Entry 9GUX (electron microscopy, 3.30 A resolution); this record covers chains A and D of the 31 polymer chains in the assembly.

[Chain A]
Molecule: 16S ribosomal RNA
Organism: Escherichia coli K-12
Sequence (1542 nucleotides; numbered 1 to 1542; the number before each row is that of its first residue):
     1 AAAUUGAAGA GUUUGAUCAU GGCUCAGAUU GAACGCUGGC GGCAGGCCUA ACACAUGCAA
    61 GUCGAACGGU AACAGGAAGA AGCUUGCUUC UUUGCUGACG AGUGGCGGAC GGGUGAGUAA
   121 UGUCUGGGAA ACUGCCUGAU GGAGGGGGAU AACUACUGGA AACGGUAGCU AAUACCGCAU
   181 AACGUCGCAA GACCAAAGAG GGGUACCUUC GGGCCUCUUG CCAUCGGAUG UGCCCAGAUG
   241 GGAUUAGCUA GUAGGUGGGG UAACGGCUCA CCUAGGCGAC GAUCCCUAGC UGGUCUGAGA
   301 GGAUGACCAG CCACACUGGA ACUGAGACAC GGUCCAGACU CCUACGGGAG GCAGCAGUGG
   361 GGAAUAUUGC ACAAUGGGCG CAAGCCUGAU GCAGCCAUGC CGCGUGUAUG AAGAAGGCCU
   421 UCGGGUUGUA AAGUACUUUC AGCGGGGAGG AAGGGAGUAA AGUUAAUACC UUUGCUCAUU
   481 GACGUUACCC GCAGAAGAAG CACCGGCUAA CUCCGUGCCA GCAGCCXCGG UAAUACGGAG
   541 GGUGCAAGCG UUAAUCGGAA UUACUGGGCG UAAAGCGCAC GCAGGCGGUU UGUUAAGUCA
   601 GAUGUGAAAU CCCCGGGCUC AACCUGGGAA CUGCAUCUGA UACUGGCAAG CUUGAGUCUC
   661 GUAGAGGGGG GUAGAAUUCC AGGUGUAGCG GUGAAAUGCG UAGAGAUCUG GAGGAAUACC
   721 GGUGGCGAAG GCGGCCCCCU GGACGAAGAC UGACGCUCAG GUGCGAAAGC GUGGGGAGCA
   781 AACAGGAUUA GAUACCCUGG UAGUCCACGC CGUAAACGAU GUCGACUUGG AGGUUGUGCC
   841 CUUGAGGCGU GGCUUCCGGA GCUAACGCGU UAAGUCGACC GCCUGGGGAG UACGGCCGCA
   901 AGGUUAAAAC UCAAAUGAAU UGACGGGGGC CCGCACAAGC GGUGGAGCAU GUGGUUUAAU
   961 UCGAUGXAAC GCGAAGAACC UUACCUGGUC UUGACAUCCA CGGAAGUUUU CAGAGAUGAG
  1021 AAUGUGCCUU CGGGAACCGU GAGACAGGUG CUGCAUGGCU GUCGUCAGCU CGUGUUGUGA
  1081 AAUGUUGGGU UAAGUCCCGC AACGAGCGCA ACCCUUAUCC UUUGUUGCCA GCGGUCCGGC
  1141 CGGGAACUCA AAGGAGACUG CCAGUGAUAA ACUGGAGGAA GGUGGGGAUG ACGUCAAGUC
  1201 AUCAUGGCCC UUACGACCAG GGCUACACAC GUGCUACAAU GGCGCAUACA AAGAGAAGCG
  1261 ACCUCGCGAG AGCAAGCGGA CCUCAUAAAG UGCGUCGUAG UCCGGAUUGG AGUCUGCAAC
  1321 UCGACUCCAU GAAGUCGGAA UCGCUAGUAA UCGUGGAUCA GAAUGCCACG GUGAAUACGU
  1381 UCCCGGGCCU UGUACACACC GCCCGUCACA CCAUGGGAGU GGGUUGCAAA AGAAGUAGGU
  1441 AGCUUAACCU UCGGGAGGGC GCUUACCACU UUGUGAUUCA UGACUGGGGU GAAGUCGUAA
  1501 CAAGGUAACC GUAGGGGAAC CUGCGGUUGG AUCACCUCCU UA
Unresolved in the structure: 1436-1465
Modified positions: PSU (pseudouridine-5'-monophosphate) at position 516, G7M (N7-methyl-guanosine-5'-monophosphate) at position 527, 2MG (2N-methylguanosine-5'-monophosphate) at position 966, 5MC (5-methylcytidine-5'-monophosphate) at position 967, 2MG (2N-methylguanosine-5'-monophosphate) at position 1207, 2MG (2N-methylguanosine-5'-monophosphate) at position 1516, MA6 (6N-dimethyladenosine-5'-monophoshate) at position 1518, MA6 (6N-dimethyladenosine-5'-monophoshate) at position 1519
Bound ions: Mg2+ site 1 near G21 (its only coordinating residue here); Mg2+ site 2 near C48 (its only coordinating residue here); Mg2+ site 3 near A53 (its only coordinating residue here); Mg2+ site 4 near A59 (its only coordinating residue here); Mg2+ site 5 near G100 (its only coordinating residue here); Mg2+ site 6 near G104 (its only coordinating residue here); Mg2+ site 7: A109, G331; Mg2+ site 8 near G111 (its only coordinating residue here); Mg2+ site 9: G115, G289; Mg2+ site 10: A116, G117, G289; Mg2+ site 11 near G145 (its only coordinating residue here); Mg2+ site 12 near A171 (its only coordinating residue here); 70 more Mg2+ sites not listed

[Chain D]
Molecule: Small ribosomal subunit protein uS3
Organism: Escherichia coli K-12
UniProtKB: C3SQX2 (C3SQX2_ECOLX); residue numbers follow UniProt; this construct covers 1-233
Amino-acid sequence (233 residues; each row starts with the number of its first residue):
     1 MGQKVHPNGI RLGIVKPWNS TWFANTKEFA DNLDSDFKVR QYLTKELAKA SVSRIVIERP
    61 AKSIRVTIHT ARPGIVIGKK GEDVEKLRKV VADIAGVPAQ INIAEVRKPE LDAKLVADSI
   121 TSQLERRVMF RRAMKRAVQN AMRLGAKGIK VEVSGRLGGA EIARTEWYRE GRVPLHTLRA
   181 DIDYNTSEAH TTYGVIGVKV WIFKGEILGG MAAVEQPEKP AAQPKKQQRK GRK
Unresolved in the structure: 1, 213-233

[Interface between chain A and chain D]
Pairs across the interface (62; chain A residue first):
  A1055(A) - Arg156(D)  hydrogen bond to the base
  A1055(A) - Glu161(D)  hydrogen bond to the sugar
  U1056(A) - Gly155(D)  phosphate contact
  U1056(A) - Glu161(D)  phosphate contact
  U1056(A) - Ile162(D)  phosphate contact
  U1056(A) - Ala163(D)  hydrogen bond to the phosphate
  U1056(A) - Val195(D)  hydrogen bond to the sugar
  G1057(A) - Ser154(D)  hydrogen bond to the phosphate
  G1057(A) - Gly155(D)  phosphate contact
  G1057(A) - Glu188(D)  sugar contact
  G1057(A) - Val195(D)  sugar contact
  G1057(A) - Gly197(D)  phosphate contact
  G1058(A) - Ser154(D)  phosphate contact
  G1058(A) - Lys199(D)  salt bridge to the phosphate
  C1059(A) - Lys199(D)  salt bridge to the phosphate
  U1060(A) - Gln3(D)  hydrogen bond to the base
  G1061(A) - Gln3(D)  phosphate contact
  U1062(A) - Gly2(D)  base contact
  U1062(A) - Gln3(D)  base contact
  U1065(A) - His176(D)  base contact
  G1106(A) - Arg169(D)  hydrogen bond to the sugar
  G1106(A) - Gly171(D)  sugar contact
  G1106(A) - Arg172(D)  salt bridge to the phosphate
  C1107(A) - Arg169(D)  sugar contact
  C1107(A) - Arg172(D)  salt bridge to the phosphate
  C1107(A) - Val173(D)  hydrogen bond to the phosphate
  C1107(A) - Pro174(D)  phosphate contact
  G1108(A) - Pro174(D)  phosphate contact
  G1108(A) - Leu175(D)  phosphate contact
  G1108(A) - His176(D)  salt bridge to the phosphate
  C1109(A) - His176(D)  salt bridge to the phosphate
  A1111(A) - His176(D)  hydrogen bond to the base
  A1111(A) - Thr177(D)  hydrogen bond to the base
  A1111(A) - Arg179(D)  base contact
  C1112(A) - His176(D)  base contact
  C1112(A) - Thr177(D)  base contact
  C1112(A) - Leu178(D)  hydrogen bond to the base
  C1112(A) - Arg179(D)  hydrogen bond to the base
  C1113(A) - Ile14(D)  sugar contact
  C1113(A) - Leu178(D)  sugar contact
  A1188(A) - Ile10(D)  sugar contact
  U1189(A) - Val5(D)  phosphate contact
  U1189(A) - His176(D)  hydrogen bond to the sugar
  G1190(A) - Gly2(D)  sugar contact
  G1190(A) - Gln3(D)  hydrogen bond to the sugar
  G1190(A) - Lys4(D)  phosphate contact
  G1190(A) - Val5(D)  hydrogen bond to the phosphate
  G1190(A) - His176(D)  sugar contact
  A1191(A) - Gly2(D)  hydrogen bond to the phosphate
  A1191(A) - Lys4(D)  salt bridge to the phosphate
  C1192(A) - Lys4(D)  phosphate contact
  C1192(A) - Trp167(D)  phosphate contact
  G1193(A) - Gly2(D)  hydrogen bond to the base
  G1193(A) - Trp167(D)  hydrogen bond to the phosphate
  A1204(A) - His190(D)  sugar contact
  U1205(A) - Gly194(D)  sugar contact
  U1205(A) - Val195(D)  sugar contact
  G1206(A) - Thr192(D)  sugar contact
  G1206(A) - Tyr193(D)  sugar contact
  G1206(A) - Gly194(D)  sugar contact
  A1256(A) - Lys27(D)  hydrogen bond to the phosphate
  G1278(A) - Lys27(D)  hydrogen bond to the base
Interface residues without a listed pair, chain A (28 interface residues in all): A1196
Interface residues without a listed pair, chain D (34 interface residues in all): Thr26, Tyr184

[Summary]
28 residues of chain A and 34 residues of chain D are in contact; the contacts include 20 hydrogen bonds and 7
salt bridges. Polar contacts include A1055(A)-Arg156(D), U1060(A)-Gln3(D) and A1111(A)-His176(D). The Mg2+
site 7 is built by A109(A) and G331(A).
Chain A is 16S ribosomal RNA and chain D is Small ribosomal subunit protein uS3, both from Escherichia coli
K-12; the structure, 30S-TEC (TEC in expressome position) Inactive state 1, was determined by electron
microscopy, deposited together with 9GUP, 9GUQ, 9GUR, 9GUS, 9GUT, 9GUU, 9GUV and 9GUW.
